Entry 4H63 (X-ray diffraction, 3.40 A resolution); this record covers chains K and V of the 6 polymer chains in the assembly.

[Chain K]
Protein: Mediator of RNA polymerase II transcription subunit 11
From: Schizosaccharomyces pombe
UniProt: Q9P6Q0 (MED11_SCHPO); residue numbers follow UniProt; this construct covers 1-112
Sequence (112 residues; each row starts with the number of its first residue):
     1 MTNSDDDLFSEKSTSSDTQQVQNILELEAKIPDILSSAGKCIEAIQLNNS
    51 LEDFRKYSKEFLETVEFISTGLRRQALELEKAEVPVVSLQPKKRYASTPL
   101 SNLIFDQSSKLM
Not modelled in the structure: 1-14

[Chain V]
Protein: Mediator of RNA polymerase II transcription subunit 22
From: Schizosaccharomyces pombe
UniProt: O14010 (MED22_SCHPO); residue numbers follow UniProt; this construct covers 2-136
Sequence (135 residues; numbered 2 to 136; the number before each row is that of its first residue):
     2 SSDSFQRQLVQRTNTLNSSIDNATLTILSRFQDILDIAINEGKDKYTVAP
    52 EVYQIECHTVSMVRAVEQLLDVSRQIKSYWLTNSLSTSFPTVDYSEPDLE
   102 KVKRTLTKLQNHLLEVSLIEPEASETTEAPTVSDT
Not modelled in the structure: 2-4, 122-136

[Interface between chain K and chain V]
Residue-residue contacts (70):
  Asp17(K) - Trp81(V)
  Asp17(K) - Asn84(V)  hydrogen bond
  Asp17(K) - Leu86(V)
  Gln20(K) - Trp81(V)
  Val21(K) - Trp81(V)  hydrophobic
  Ile24(K) - Ile77(V)  hydrophobic
  Ile24(K) - Lys78(V)
  Leu25(K) - Lys78(V)
  Glu28(K) - Ser74(V)  hydrogen bond
  Glu28(K) - Lys78(V)  salt bridge
  Ile31(K) - Val67(V)  hydrophobic
  Ile31(K) - Leu71(V)  hydrophobic
  Ile34(K) - Ile28(V)  hydrophobic
  Ile34(K) - Val67(V)  hydrophobic
  Leu35(K) - Met63(V)
  Leu35(K) - Val64(V)  hydrophobic
  Leu35(K) - Val67(V)  hydrophobic
  Ala38(K) - Phe32(V)
  Cys41(K) - Phe32(V)  hydrophobic
  Ile42(K) - Phe32(V)  hydrophobic
  Phe54(K) - Leu36(V)  hydrophobic
  Phe61(K) - Ile28(V)  hydrophobic
  Phe61(K) - Leu29(V)  hydrophobic
  Leu62(K) - Leu29(V)  hydrophobic
  Val65(K) - Ile28(V)  hydrophobic
  Ser69(K) - Ile21(V)
  Ser69(K) - Thr25(V)
  Leu72(K) - Ile21(V)  hydrophobic
  Arg73(K) - Asn18(V)
  Arg73(K) - Ile21(V)
  Arg73(K) - Asp22(V)  salt bridge
  Gln75(K) - Ile77(V)
  Gln75(K) - Trp81(V)
  Ala76(K) - Arg13(V)
  Ala76(K) - Thr14(V)  hydrogen bond (backbone-side chain)
  Ala76(K) - Leu17(V)  hydrophobic
  Ala76(K) - Asn18(V)
  Glu78(K) - Trp81(V)
  Leu79(K) - Arg13(V)
  Leu79(K) - Tyr80(V)  hydrophobic
  Leu79(K) - Trp81(V)  hydrophobic
  Glu80(K) - Leu10(V)
  Glu80(K) - Val11(V)  hydrogen bond (side chain-backbone)
  Glu80(K) - Arg13(V)
  Glu80(K) - Thr14(V)  hydrogen bond
  Ala82(K) - Trp81(V)  hydrophobic
  Glu83(K) - Phe6(V)
  Glu83(K) - Leu10(V)
  Val84(K) - Leu10(V)
  Val84(K) - Tyr80(V)
  Val84(K) - Trp81(V)  hydrophobic
  Val84(K) - Asn84(V)
  Pro85(K) - Thr83(V)
  Val86(K) - Gln9(V)
  Val86(K) - Tyr80(V)
  Ser88(K) - Thr83(V)
  Arg94(K) - Ser89(V)  hydrogen bond
  Pro99(K) - Phe90(V)
  Pro99(K) - Thr92(V)  hydrogen bond (backbone-side chain)
  Asn102(K) - Thr92(V)
  Asn102(K) - Asp94(V)
  Phe105(K) - Pro98(V)
  Asp106(K) - Asp94(V)
  Asp106(K) - Tyr95(V)
  Asp106(K) - Ser96(V)  hydrogen bond
  Ser109(K) - Pro98(V)
  Ser109(K) - Val103(V)
  Met112(K) - Lys102(V)
  Met112(K) - Val103(V)  hydrophobic
  Met112(K) - Thr106(V)
Also at the interface, not in a pair above, chain K (40 interface residues in all): Ile68, Leu77, Leu103
Also at the interface, not in a pair above, chain V (44 interface residues in all): Ile35, Leu70, Val73, Arg75, Leu82, Val93, Asp99

[Overview]
Chain K and chain V form an interface of 40 and 44 residues respectively; the contacts include 8 hydrogen
bonds and 2 salt bridges. Among the polar pairs are Glu28(K)-Lys78(V), Arg73(K)-Asp22(V) and
Asp17(K)-Asn84(V).
Chain K is Mediator of RNA polymerase II transcription subunit 11 and chain V is Mediator of RNA polymerase II
transcription subunit 22, both from Schizosaccharomyces pombe; the structure, Structure of the
Schizosaccharomyces pombe Mediator head module, was determined by X-ray diffraction together with 4H61 and
4H62 from the same study.
